PDB entry 6VMG | electron microscopy, 6.46 A resolution (low resolution: residue-level contacts below are approximate; hydrogen-bond / salt-bridge calls are withheld) | chains A and F of the 26 polymer chains in the assembly

# Chain A
Molecule: ATP synthase subunit alpha, chloroplastic
Organism: Spinacia oleracea
Notes: EC 7.1.2.2
UniProt: P06450 (ATPA_SPIOL); residue numbers follow UniProt; this construct covers 1-507
Chain sequence (507 residues; each row starts with the number of its first residue):
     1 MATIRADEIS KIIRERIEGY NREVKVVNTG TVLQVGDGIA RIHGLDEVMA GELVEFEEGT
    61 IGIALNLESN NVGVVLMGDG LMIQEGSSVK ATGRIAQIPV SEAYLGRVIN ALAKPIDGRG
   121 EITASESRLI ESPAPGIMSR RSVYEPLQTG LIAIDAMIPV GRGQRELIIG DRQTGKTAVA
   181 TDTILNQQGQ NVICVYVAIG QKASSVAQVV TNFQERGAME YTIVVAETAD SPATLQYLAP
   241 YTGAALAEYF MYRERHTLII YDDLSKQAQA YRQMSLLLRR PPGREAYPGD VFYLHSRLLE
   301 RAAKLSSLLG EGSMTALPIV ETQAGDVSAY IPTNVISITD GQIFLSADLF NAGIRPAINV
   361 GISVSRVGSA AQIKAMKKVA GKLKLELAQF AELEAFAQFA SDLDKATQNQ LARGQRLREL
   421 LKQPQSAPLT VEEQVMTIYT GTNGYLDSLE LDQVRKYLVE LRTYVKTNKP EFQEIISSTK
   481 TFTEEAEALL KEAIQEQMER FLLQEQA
Disordered / not traced: 1-9, 505-507

# Chain F
Molecule: ATP synthase subunit beta, chloroplastic
Organism: Spinacia oleracea
Notes: EC 7.1.2.2
UniProt: P00825 (ATPB_SPIOL); residue numbers follow UniProt; this construct covers 1-498
Chain sequence (498 residues; row label = number of the first residue in the row):
     1 MRINPTTSDP GVSTLEKKNL GRIAQIIGPV LDVAFPPGKM PNIYNALIVK GRDTAGQPMN
    61 VTCEVQQLLG NNRVRAVAMS ATDGLTRGME VIDTGAPLSV PVGGATLGRI FNVLGEPVDN
   121 LGPVDTRTTS PIHRSAPAFT QLDTKLSIFE TGIKVVDLLA PYRRGGKIGL FGGAGVGKTV
   181 LIMELINNIA KAHGGVSVFG GVGERTREGN DLYMEMKESG VINEQNIAES KVALVYGQMN
   241 EPPGARMRVG LTALTMAEYF RDVNEQDVLL FIDNIFRFVQ AGSEVSALLG RMPSAVGYQP
   301 TLSTEMGSLQ ERITSTKEGS ITSIQAVYVP ADDLTDPAPA TTFAHLDATT VLSRGLAAKG
   361 IYPAVDPLDS TSTMLQPRIV GEEHYEIAQR VKETLQRYKE LQDIIAILGL DELSEEDRLT
   421 VARARKIERF LSQPFFVAEV FTGSPGKYVG LAETIRGFQL ILSGELDSLP EQAFYLVGNI
   481 DEATAKAMNL EMESKLKK
Disordered / not traced: 1-17, 497-498

# How chain A and chain F interact
Contacting residue pairs (20):
  Glu47(A) - Thr86(F)
  Val48(A) - Thr86(F)
  Val48(A) - Arg87(F)
  Met49(A) - Gly84(F)
  Met49(A) - Leu85(F)
  Met49(A) - Thr86(F)
  Ala50(A) - Thr82(F)
  Ala50(A) - Gly84(F)
  Ala50(A) - Leu85(F)
  Leu67(A) - Gln25(F)
  Leu67(A) - Ile26(F)
  Ser69(A) - Ala24(F)
  Ser69(A) - Gln25(F)
  Ile137(A) - Asn210(F)
  Pro281(A) - Ala287(F)
  Pro281(A) - Gly290(F)
  Tyr293(A) - Pro243(F)
  Ser296(A) - Met239(F)
  Glu300(A) - Asn240(F)
  Ser328(A) - Ala331(F)
Interface residues without a listed pair, chain A (18 interface residues in all): Asp46, Asn66, Glu68, Ala134, Arg140, Gly289
Interface residues without a listed pair, chain F (22 interface residues in all): Ile27, Asp83, Thr206, Gly209, Glu241, Pro242, Glu284

# Summary
18 residues of chain A and 22 residues of chain F are in contact.
Here chain A is ATP synthase subunit alpha, chloroplastic and chain F is ATP synthase subunit beta,
chloroplastic, both from Spinacia oleracea. Entry 6VMG (Chloroplast ATP synthase (O3, CF1FO)) was determined
by electron microscopy, deposited together with 6VM1, 6VM4, 6VMB, 6VMD, 6VOF, 6VOG and 8 further entries.
